1E9N - chain A; structure by X-ray diffraction, 2.20 A resolution.

== Chain A ==
Molecule: DNA-(apurinic or apyrimidinic site) lyase
Organism: Homo sapiens
Notes: EC 4.2.99.18
UniProt: P27695 (APE1_HUMAN); residues 2-318 here correspond to UniProt positions 1-317 (UniProt number = residue number - 1)
Amino-acid sequence (318 residues; row label = number of the first residue in the row):
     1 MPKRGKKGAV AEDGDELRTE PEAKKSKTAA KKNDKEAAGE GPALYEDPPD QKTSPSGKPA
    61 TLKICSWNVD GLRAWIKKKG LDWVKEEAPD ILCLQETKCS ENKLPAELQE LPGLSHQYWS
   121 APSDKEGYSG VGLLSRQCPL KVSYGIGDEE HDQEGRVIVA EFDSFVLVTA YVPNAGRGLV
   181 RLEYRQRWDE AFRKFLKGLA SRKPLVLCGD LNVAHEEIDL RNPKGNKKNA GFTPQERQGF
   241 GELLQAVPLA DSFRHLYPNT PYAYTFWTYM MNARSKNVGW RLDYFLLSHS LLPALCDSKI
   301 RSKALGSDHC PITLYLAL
Not modelled in the structure: 1-42, 124-125
Metal / ion sites: lead (II) ion site 1: Asp70, Glu96; lead (II) ion site 2: Asp210, Asn212, His309
Reported in the primary citation:
  - lead (II) ion coordination: Glu96, Asp210, Asn212, His309
  - lead (II) ion coordination through a water molecule: Asn68, Tyr171, Asp308
  - contacts within the chain: Asn68-Glu96, Asn68-Asp210 (hydrogen bond)
  - self-association interface (contacts with another copy of this molecule); pairs are residue here / residue on that copy: Cys138-Cys138 (disulfide)
  - conformationally variable residues (loop rearrangement, order/disorder transition): Pro105 to Glu110, Ser120 to Ser123, Asp124 to Lys125
  - catalytic residues: Asp210, His309 (proposed by the authors, not directly observed)

== Summary ==
Asp70 and Glu96 coordinate lead (II) ion site 1. The lead (II) ion site 2 is built by Asp210, Asn212 and
His309. The paper reports catalytic residues Asp210 and His309; lead (II) ion coordination by Glu96, Asp210
and Asn212 among others.
Chain A is DNA-(apurinic or apyrimidinic site) lyase (Homo sapiens); the structure, A second divalent metal
ion in the active site of a new crystal form of human ..., was determined by X-ray diffraction (same
publication as 1HD7).
